7EZM - chains B and H of the 6 polymer chains in the assembly; structure by electron microscopy, 2.90 A resolution.

# Chain B
Molecule: Guanine nucleotide-binding protein G(I)/G(S)/G(T) subunit beta-1
From: Homo sapiens
Reference sequence: P62873 (GBB1_HUMAN); numbering as in UniProt (aligned over 2-340)
Chain sequence (351 residues; numbered -10 to 340; the number before each row is that of its first residue; numbers below 1 keep their minus sign (Met-10 is residue -10)):
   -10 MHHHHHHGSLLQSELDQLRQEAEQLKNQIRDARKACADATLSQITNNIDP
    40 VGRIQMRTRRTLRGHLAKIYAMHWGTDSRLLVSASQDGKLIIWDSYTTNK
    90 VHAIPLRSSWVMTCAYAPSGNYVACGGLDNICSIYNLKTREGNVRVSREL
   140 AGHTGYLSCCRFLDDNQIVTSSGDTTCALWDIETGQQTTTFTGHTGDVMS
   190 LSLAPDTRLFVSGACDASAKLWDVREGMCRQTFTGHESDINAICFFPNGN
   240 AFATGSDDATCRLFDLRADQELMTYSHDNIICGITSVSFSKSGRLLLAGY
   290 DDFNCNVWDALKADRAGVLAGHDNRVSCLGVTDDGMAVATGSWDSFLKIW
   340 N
Not modelled in the structure: -10 to 1
Sequence notes: expression tag (-10 to 1)
Disulfide bonds: Cys121-Cys149

# Chain H
Molecule: scFv16
From: synthetic construct
Notes: antibody fragment or engineered binder
Chain sequence (247 residues; row label = number of the first residue in the row; note: 13 numbers in that range are skipped by the numbering (no residue carries them; nothing is unmodelled there); a row labelled like 121A-121N holds insertion residues (121A, then the next letters in order)):
     2 VQLVESGGGLVQPGGSRKLSCSASGFAFSSFGMHWVRQAPEKGLEWVAYI
    52 SSGSGTIYYADTVKGRFTISRDDPKNTLFLQMTSLRSEDTAMYYCVRSIY
   102 YYGSSPFDFWGQGTTLTVSA
121A-121N GGGGSGGGGSGGGG
   135 SADIVMTQATSSVPVTPGESVSISCRSSKSLLHSNGNTYLYWFLQRPGQS
   185 PQLLIYRMSNLASGVPDRFSGSGSGTAFTLTISRLEAEDVGVYYCMQHLE
   235 YPLTFGAGTKLEL
Not modelled in the structure: 121A-121N
Disulfide bonds: Cys22-Cys96, Cys159-Cys229

# Chain B / chain H interface
Pairs across the interface (14):
  Asp66(B) - Tyr103(H)
  Arg68(B) - Tyr103(H)
  Leu69(B) - Tyr103(H)  hydrophobic
  Val90(B) - Tyr102(H)  hydrophobic
  His91(B) - Tyr102(H)
  Arg129(B) - Val2(H)
  Arg129(B) - Arg98(H)  hydrogen bond (backbone-side chain)
  Arg129(B) - Phe110(H)
  Glu130(B) - Gly26(H)
  Glu130(B) - Phe27(H)
  Glu130(B) - Ala28(H)  hydrogen bond (backbone-backbone)
  Glu130(B) - Phe32(H)
  Gly131(B) - Ser31(H)
  Gly131(B) - Phe32(H)
Interface residues without a listed pair, chain B (10 interface residues in all): Leu126, Asn132
Interface residues without a listed pair, chain H (11 interface residues in all): Ser197

# Overview
Chain B and chain H form an interface of 10 and 11 residues respectively, with 2 hydrogen bonds. Polar
contacts include Arg129(B)-Arg98(H) and Glu130(B)-Ala28(H).
Here chain B is Guanine nucleotide-binding protein G(I)/G(S)/G(T) subunit beta-1 (Homo sapiens) and chain H is
scFv16 (synthetic construct). Entry 7EZM (Cryo-EM structure of an activated Cholecystokinin A receptor
(CCKAR)-Gq complex) was determined by electron microscopy, deposited together with 7EZH and 7EZK.
